7RA7 - chains H and L; structure by X-ray diffraction, 2.20 A resolution.

[Chain H]
Protein: 11A Fab heavy chain
Source organism: Oryctolagus cuniculus
Notes: antibody fragment or engineered binder
Amino-acid sequence (227 residues; row label = number of the first residue in the row; a row labelled like 82A-82B holds insertion residues (82A, then the next letters in order)):
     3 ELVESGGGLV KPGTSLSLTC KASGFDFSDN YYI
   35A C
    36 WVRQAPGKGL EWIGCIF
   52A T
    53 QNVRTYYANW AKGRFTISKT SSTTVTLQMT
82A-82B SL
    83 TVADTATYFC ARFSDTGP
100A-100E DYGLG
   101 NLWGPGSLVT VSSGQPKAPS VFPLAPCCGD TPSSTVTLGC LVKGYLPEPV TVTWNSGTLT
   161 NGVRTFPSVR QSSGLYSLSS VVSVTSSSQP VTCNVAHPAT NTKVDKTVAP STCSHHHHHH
Not modelled in the structure: 212-220
Modified residues: Glu3 (pyroglutamic acid; PCA)
Disulfides: Cys22-Cys92, Cys35A-Cys50, Cys140-Cys193

[Chain L]
Protein: 11A Fab light chain
Source organism: Oryctolagus cuniculus
Notes: antibody fragment or engineered binder
Amino-acid sequence (217 residues; each row starts with the number of its first residue):
     1 DIVMTQTPAS VEAAVGGTVT IKCQASQRIG SHVSWYQQKP GQRPKLLIYG ASNLESGVPS
    61 RFSGSGSGTQ FTLTISDLEC ADAATYYCQA TYDPYTGGSY GAGFGGGTAV VVKGDPVAPS
   121 VLIFPPAADQ VATGTVTIVC VANKYFPDVT VTWEVDGTTQ TTGIENSKTP QNSADCTYNL
   181 SSTLTLTSTQ YNSHKEYTCK VTQGTTSVVQ SFNRGDC
Disulfides: Cys23-Cys88, Cys80-Cys176, Cys140-Cys199

[Interface between chain H and chain L]
Contacting residue pairs (81; chain H residue first):
  Tyr34(H) - Tyr100(L)  hydrophobic
  Cys35A(H) - Gly101(L)
  Val37(H) - Phe104(L)  hydrophobic
  Gln39(H) - Gln38(L)  hydrogen bond
  Gln39(H) - Tyr87(L)
  Lys43(H) - Tyr87(L)
  Gly44(H) - Tyr87(L)
  Leu45(H) - Gln38(L)
  Leu45(H) - Pro44(L)  hydrophobic
  Leu45(H) - Tyr87(L)
  Leu45(H) - Phe104(L)
  Trp47(H) - Tyr100(L)  hydrophobic
  Trp47(H) - Gly101(L)  hydrogen bond (side chain-backbone)
  Trp47(H) - Ala102(L)
  Trp47(H) - Gly103(L)
  Trp47(H) - Phe104(L)
  Cys50(H) - Tyr100(L)  hydrophobic
  Cys50(H) - Gly101(L)  hydrogen bond (side chain-backbone)
  Tyr58(H) - Tyr100(L)  hydrophobic
  Ala60(H) - Asp1(L)
  Asn61(H) - Asp1(L)  hydrogen bond (backbone-side chain)
  Phe91(H) - Arg43(L)
  Phe91(H) - Pro44(L)
  Phe95(H) - Tyr36(L)
  Phe95(H) - Gln89(L)
  Phe95(H) - Gly101(L)
  Thr98(H) - Tyr49(L)
  Asp100A(H) - His32(L)  salt bridge
  Asp100A(H) - Ser99(L)
  Tyr100B(H) - Ser99(L)  hydrogen bond (backbone-side chain)
  Gly100C(H) - Ser34(L)  hydrogen bond (backbone-side chain)
  Gly100C(H) - Tyr49(L)
  Gly100C(H) - Thr91(L)
  Gly100C(H) - Ser99(L)
  Leu100D(H) - Leu46(L)  hydrophobic
  Leu100D(H) - Tyr49(L)  hydrophobic
  Leu100D(H) - Glu55(L)
  Gly100E(H) - Tyr36(L)
  Gly100E(H) - Leu46(L)
  Asn101(H) - Leu46(L)
  Asn101(H) - Glu55(L)
  Trp103(H) - Tyr36(L)
  Trp103(H) - Arg43(L)  hydrogen bond (backbone-side chain)
  Trp103(H) - Pro44(L)  hydrophobic
  Trp103(H) - Phe104(L)  hydrophobic
  Gly104(H) - Arg43(L)
  Pro105(H) - Arg43(L)
  Phe122(H) - Asp129(L)
  Phe122(H) - Gln130(L)
  Pro123(H) - Ala127(L)
  Leu124(H) - Phe124(L)
  Leu124(H) - Val139(L)  hydrophobic
  Ala125(H) - Phe124(L)
  Ala125(H) - Pro125(L)
  Cys127(H) - Pro125(L)  hydrophobic
  Cys127(H) - Asp216(L)  hydrogen bond (side chain-backbone)
  Cys127(H) - Cys217(L)  disulfide
  Gly129(H) - Asp216(L)  hydrogen bond (backbone-backbone)
  Thr137(H) - Leu122(L)
  Thr137(H) - Phe124(L)
  Leu141(H) - Gln130(L)
  Leu141(H) - Thr137(L)
  Lys143(H) - Thr135(L)  hydrogen bond
  Lys143(H) - Thr137(L)  hydrogen bond
  Arg164(H) - Asn143(L)
  Arg164(H) - Asn179(L)
  Phe166(H) - Val141(L)  hydrophobic
  Phe166(H) - Ser167(L)
  Phe166(H) - Thr169(L)
  Phe166(H) - Asn179(L)
  Phe166(H) - Leu180(L)
  Phe166(H) - Ser181(L)
  Pro167(H) - Ser167(L)  hydrogen bond (backbone-side chain)
  Pro167(H) - Lys168(L)
  Val169(H) - Glu165(L)
  Val169(H) - Asn166(L)
  Val169(H) - Ser167(L)
  Arg170(H) - Glu165(L)
  Gln171(H) - Glu165(L)
  Ser179(H) - Val139(L)
  Lys206(H) - Asp129(L)  salt bridge
Interface residues without a listed pair, chain H (46 interface residues in all): Glu46, Tyr59, Pro126, Cys128, Val181
Interface residues without a listed pair, chain L (46 interface residues in all): Thr96, Gly98, Thr133, Val136, Thr185, Phe212
Inter-chain disulfides: Cys127(H)-Cys217(L)

[Summary]
The chain H/chain L interface involves 46 residues from each chain, with 1 disulfide bond, 12 hydrogen bonds
and 2 salt bridges. Among the polar pairs are Asp100A(H)-His32(L), Lys206(H)-Asp129(L) and Gln39(H)-Gln38(L).
Chain H is 11A Fab heavy chain and chain L is 11A Fab light chain, both from Oryctolagus cuniculus; the
structure, Crystal structure of rabbit anti-HIV Fab 11A, was determined by X-ray diffraction.
